Entry 7RLT (electron microscopy, 3.70 A resolution); this record covers chains A and B of the 4 polymer chains in the assembly.

# Chain A (and B)
Name: Cytosolic 10-formyltetrahydrofolate dehydrogenase
From: Rattus norvegicus
Notes: EC 1.5.1.6; chain B of this document is another copy of the same molecule, construct and numbering; everything in this record applies to it too
Reference sequence: P28037 (AL1L1_RAT); residues 1-902 here = UniProt positions 1-902
Amino-acid sequence (902 residues; each row starts with the number of its first residue):
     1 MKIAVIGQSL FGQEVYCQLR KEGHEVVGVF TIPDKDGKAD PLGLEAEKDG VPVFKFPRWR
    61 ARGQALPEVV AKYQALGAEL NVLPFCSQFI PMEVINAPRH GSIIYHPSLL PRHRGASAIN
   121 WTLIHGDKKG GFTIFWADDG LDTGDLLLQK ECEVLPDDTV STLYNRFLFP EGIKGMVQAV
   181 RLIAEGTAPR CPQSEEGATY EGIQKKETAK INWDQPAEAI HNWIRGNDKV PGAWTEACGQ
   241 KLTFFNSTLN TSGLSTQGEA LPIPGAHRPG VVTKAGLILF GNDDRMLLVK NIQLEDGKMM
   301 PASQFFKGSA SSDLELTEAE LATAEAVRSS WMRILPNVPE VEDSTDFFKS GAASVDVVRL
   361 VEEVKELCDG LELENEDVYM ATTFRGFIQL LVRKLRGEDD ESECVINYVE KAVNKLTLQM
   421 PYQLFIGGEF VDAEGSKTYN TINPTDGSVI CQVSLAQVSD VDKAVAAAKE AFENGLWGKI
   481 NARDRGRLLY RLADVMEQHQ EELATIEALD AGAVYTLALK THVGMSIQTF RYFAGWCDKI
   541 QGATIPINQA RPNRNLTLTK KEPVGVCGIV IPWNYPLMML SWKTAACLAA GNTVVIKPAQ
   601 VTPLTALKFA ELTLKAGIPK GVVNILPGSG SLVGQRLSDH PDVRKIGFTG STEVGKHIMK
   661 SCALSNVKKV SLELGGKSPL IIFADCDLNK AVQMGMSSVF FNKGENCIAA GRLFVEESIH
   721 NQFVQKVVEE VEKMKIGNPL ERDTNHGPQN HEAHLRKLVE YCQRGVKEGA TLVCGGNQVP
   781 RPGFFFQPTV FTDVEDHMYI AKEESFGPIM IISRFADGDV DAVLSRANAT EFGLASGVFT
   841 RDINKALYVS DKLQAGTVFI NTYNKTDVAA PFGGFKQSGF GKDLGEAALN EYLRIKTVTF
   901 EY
Unresolved in the structure: 1-314, 398-404
Covalently attached groups: 4'-phosphopantetheine (PNS) linked to S354, C707
Residues lining bound ligands: 4'-phosphopantetheine (PNS): K520, T521, M525, N574, Y575, M578, M579, W582, F701, N706, I708, N864, K865, T866, F872
What the authors report for this chain:
  - binding site for 4'-phosphopantetheine: S354, C707
  - catalytic residues: C707 (citing earlier work)

# How chain A and chain B interact
Pairs across the interface (119; chain A residue first):
  Q528(A) with N548(B), hydrogen bond
  I545(A) with A869(B), hydrophobic; A870(B)
  I547(A) with K865(B); D867(B)
  N548(A) with Q528(B), hydrogen bond; K865(B), hydrogen bond (backbone-side chain); D867(B), hydrogen bond (backbone-side chain)
  N553(A) with K690(B)
  N555(A) with K865(B)
  T559(A) with P871(B)
  K560(A) with S850(B); D851(B), salt bridge
  E562(A) with D851(B); F875(B)
  R644(A) with E831(B), salt bridge; K876(B)
  K656(A) with A663(B); L664(B); V667(B)
  M659(A) with A663(B), hydrophobic; K668(B)
  K660(A) with K660(B); A663(B)
  A663(A) with K656(B); M659(B), hydrophobic; K660(B)
  S665(A) with Q877(B)
  N666(A) with K876(B); Q877(B)
  V667(A) with K656(B); L672(B), hydrophobic; L674(B), hydrophobic; K876(B); Q877(B); G879(B); F880(B)
  K668(A) with M659(B); F880(B)
  K669(A) with F880(B)
  L672(A) with V667(B), hydrophobic
  L674(A) with V667(B), hydrophobic
  K690(A) with N553(B)
  E831(A) with R644(B), salt bridge
  L847(A) with F900(B), hydrophobic
  S850(A) with K560(B); K896(B), hydrogen bond (backbone-side chain)
  D851(A) with K560(B), salt bridge; E562(B); K896(B), hydrogen bond (backbone-side chain)
  L853(A) with K896(B), hydrogen bond (backbone-side chain)
  Q854(A) with R894(B), hydrogen bond
  A855(A) with K896(B)
  G856(A) with I895(B); K896(B); T897(B), hydrogen bond (backbone-backbone)
  T857(A) with T897(B)
  V858(A) with K896(B); T897(B), hydrogen bond (backbone-backbone); V898(B); T899(B), hydrogen bond (backbone-backbone)
  F859(A) with T899(B)
  I860(A) with V898(B), hydrophobic; T899(B), hydrogen bond (backbone-backbone); F900(B), hydrophobic; E901(B), hydrogen bond (backbone-backbone)
  N861(A) with E901(B)
  T862(A) with E901(B), hydrogen bond
  K865(A) with I547(B); N548(B), hydrogen bond (side chain-backbone); N555(B); T899(B)
  D867(A) with I547(B); N548(B), hydrogen bond (side chain-backbone)
  A869(A) with I545(B), hydrophobic
  A870(A) with I545(B)
  P871(A) with T559(B); T897(B), hydrogen bond (backbone-side chain)
  F875(A) with E562(B); R894(B); I895(B); K896(B)
  K876(A) with R644(B); N666(B); V667(B)
  Q877(A) with S665(B); N666(B); V667(B)
  F880(A) with V667(B); K668(B); K669(B)
  K882(A) with I895(B), hydrogen bond (side chain-backbone)
  R894(A) with Q854(B), hydrogen bond; F875(B)
  I895(A) with G856(B); F875(B); K882(B), hydrogen bond (backbone-side chain)
  K896(A) with S850(B), hydrogen bond (side chain-backbone); D851(B), hydrogen bond (side chain-backbone); L853(B), hydrogen bond (side chain-backbone); A855(B); G856(B); V858(B); F875(B)
  T897(A) with G856(B), hydrogen bond (backbone-backbone); T857(B); V858(B), hydrogen bond (backbone-backbone); P871(B), hydrogen bond (side chain-backbone)
  V898(A) with V858(B); I860(B), hydrophobic
  T899(A) with V858(B), hydrogen bond (backbone-backbone); F859(B); I860(B), hydrogen bond (backbone-backbone); K865(B)
  F900(A) with L847(B), hydrophobic; I860(B), hydrophobic
  E901(A) with I860(B), hydrogen bond (backbone-backbone); N861(B); T862(B), hydrogen bond
Other interface residues (no listed pair), chain A (64 interface residues in all): P546, A550, T557, P641, C662, L664, V670, K852, F872, G879
Other interface residues (no listed pair), chain B (63 interface residues in all): P546, A550, T557, P641, C662, V670, K852

# Overview
Chain A and chain B form an interface of 64 and 63 residues respectively, with 30 hydrogen bonds and 4 salt
bridges. Polar contacts include K560(A)-D851(B), R644(A)-E831(B) and Q528(A)-N548(B). Covalently linked
4'-phosphopantetheine: at S354(A) and C707(A). From the paper: the catalytic residue C707(A); a binding site
for 4'-phosphopantetheine at S354(A) and C707(A).
Chain A and chain B are both Cytosolic 10-formyltetrahydrofolate dehydrogenase (Rattus norvegicus); the
structure, Structure of ligand-free ALDH1L1 (10-formyltetrahydrofolate dehydrogenase), was determined by
electron microscopy, deposited together with 7RLU.
